Entry 5VN1 (X-ray diffraction, 1.25 A resolution); this record covers chains A and B.

[Chain A (and B)]
Name: Alcohol dehydrogenase E chain
Organism: Equus caballus
Notes: EC 1.1.1.1; chain B of this document is another copy of the same molecule, construct and numbering; everything in this record applies to it too
UniProtKB: P00327 (ADH1E_HORSE); residues 1-374 here correspond to UniProt positions 2-375 (UniProt number = residue number + 1)
Chain sequence (374 residues; numbered 1 to 374; the number before each row is that of its first residue):
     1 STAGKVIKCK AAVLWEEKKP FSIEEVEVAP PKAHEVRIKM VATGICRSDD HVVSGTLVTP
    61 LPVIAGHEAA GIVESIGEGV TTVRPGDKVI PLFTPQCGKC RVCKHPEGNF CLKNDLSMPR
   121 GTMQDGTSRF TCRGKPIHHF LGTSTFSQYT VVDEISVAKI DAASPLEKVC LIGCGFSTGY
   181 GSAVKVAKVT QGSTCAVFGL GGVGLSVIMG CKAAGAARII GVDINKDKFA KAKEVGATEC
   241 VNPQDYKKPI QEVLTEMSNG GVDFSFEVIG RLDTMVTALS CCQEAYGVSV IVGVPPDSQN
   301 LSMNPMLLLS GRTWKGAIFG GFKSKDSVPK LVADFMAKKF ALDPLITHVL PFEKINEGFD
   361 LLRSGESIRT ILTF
Ion coordination: Zn2+ site 1: C46, H67, C174 (together with (S)-N-1-methylhexylformamide); Zn2+ site 2: C97, C100, C103, C111
Residues lining bound ligands:
  - NADH (NAI; 1,4-dihydronicotinamide adenine dinucleotide): C46, R47, S48, H51, F93, C174, T178, G199, L200, G201, G202, V203, G204, V222, D223, I224, N225, K228, V268, I269, G270, R271, T274, V292, G293, V294, A317, I318, F319, L362, R369
  - (S)-N-1-methylhexylformamide (NWH): C46, S48, L57, V58, H67, F93, L116, P119, F140, L141, C174, V294, I318
Curated features (UniProtKB/Swiss-Prot):
  - binding site (Zn(2+)): C46, S48, H67, C97, C100, C103, C111, C174
  - binding site (an alcohol): S48, H67
  - binding site (NAD(+)): S48, G199 to G204, D223, K228, V292 to V294, F319, R369
  - modified residue: S1 (N-acetylserine)
What the authors report for this chain:
  - Zn2+ coordination: C46, H67, C174
  - conformationally variable residues (side-chain flip): L116, I318
  - binding site for (S)-N-1-methylhexylformamide: L116, I318
  - catalytic residues: S48, H51 (citing earlier work)
  - catalytic residues: E68 (proposed by the authors, not directly observed)

[Chain A / chain B interface]
Residue-residue contacts (81):
  R101(A) with S258(B), hydrogen bond (side chain-backbone); N259(B), hydrogen bond (side chain-backbone); G260(B); G261(B), hydrogen bond (side chain-backbone); Q283(B); Y286(B), hydrogen bond
  V102(A) with Q283(B); A285(B), hydrophobic
  H105(A) with Y286(B)
  F110(A) with E284(B); A285(B), hydrophobic; S310(B)
  L112(A) with E284(B)
  S117(A) with E284(B)
  S258(A) with R101(B), hydrogen bond (backbone-side chain)
  N259(A) with R101(B), hydrogen bond (backbone-side chain)
  G260(A) with R101(B)
  G261(A) with R101(B), hydrogen bond (backbone-side chain)
  L272(A) with P305(B), hydrophobic
  M275(A) with P305(B), hydrophobic
  Q283(A) with R101(B); V102(B)
  E284(A) with F110(B); L112(B); S117(B)
  A285(A) with V102(B), hydrophobic; F110(B), hydrophobic
  Y286(A) with R101(B), hydrogen bond; H105(B)
  I291(A) with L308(B), hydrophobic; L309(B)
  V292(A) with L309(B)
  G293(A) with L309(B)
  P295(A) with P305(B), hydrophobic; L309(B)
  Q299(A) with P305(B)
  N300(A) with S302(B), hydrogen bond; M303(B); N304(B)
  L301(A) with L301(B); S302(B); M303(B), hydrogen bond (backbone-backbone)
  S302(A) with N300(B), hydrogen bond; L301(B)
  M303(A) with N300(B); L301(B), hydrogen bond (backbone-backbone)
  N304(A) with N300(B), hydrogen bond (backbone-side chain)
  P305(A) with L272(B), hydrophobic; M275(B), hydrophobic; P295(B), hydrophobic; Q299(B)
  L308(A) with I291(B), hydrophobic; W314(B), hydrophobic; G316(B), hydrogen bond (backbone-backbone); A317(B)
  L309(A) with I291(B); V292(B); G293(B); P295(B); G316(B); A317(B), hydrogen bond (backbone-backbone); I318(B), hydrogen bond (backbone-backbone)
  S310(A) with F110(B)
  G311(A) with G316(B)
  R312(A) with K315(B); G316(B)
  T313(A) with T313(B); W314(B); K315(B)
  W314(A) with L308(B), hydrophobic; T313(B); W314(B), hydrogen bond (backbone-backbone)
  K315(A) with R312(B); T313(B)
  G316(A) with L308(B), hydrogen bond (backbone-backbone); L309(B); G311(B); R312(B)
  A317(A) with L308(B); L309(B), hydrogen bond (backbone-backbone)
  I318(A) with L309(B), hydrogen bond (backbone-backbone)
Other interface residues (no listed pair), chain A (41 interface residues in all): G108, V294, S298
Other interface residues (no listed pair), chain B (41 interface residues in all): G108, V294, S298

[In short]
The chain A/chain B interface involves 41 residues from each chain; the contacts include 20 hydrogen bonds.
Polar contacts include R101(A)-S258(B), R101(A)-N259(B) and R101(A)-G261(B). Ligands of chain A: NADH and
(S)-N-1-methylhexylformamide. The paper reports catalytic residues S48(A), H51(A) and E68(A); a binding site
for (S)-N-1-methylhexylformamide at L116(A) and I318(A).
Both chains are Alcohol dehydrogenase E chain (Equus caballus). Entry 5VN1 (horse liver alcohol dehydrogenae
complexed with NADH (R,S)-N-1-methylhexylformamide) was determined by X-ray diffraction together with 5VJ5,
5VJG, 5VKR and 5VL0 from the same study.
